Entry 5EOZ (X-ray diffraction, 2.09 A resolution); this record covers chains A and T of the 4 polymer chains in the assembly.

== Chain A ==
Name: DNA polymerase beta
From: Homo sapiens
Notes: EC 2.7.7.7, 4.2.99.-
Reference sequence: P06746 (DPOLB_HUMAN); residue numbers follow UniProt; this construct covers 1-335
Chain sequence (335 residues; row label = number of the first residue in the row):
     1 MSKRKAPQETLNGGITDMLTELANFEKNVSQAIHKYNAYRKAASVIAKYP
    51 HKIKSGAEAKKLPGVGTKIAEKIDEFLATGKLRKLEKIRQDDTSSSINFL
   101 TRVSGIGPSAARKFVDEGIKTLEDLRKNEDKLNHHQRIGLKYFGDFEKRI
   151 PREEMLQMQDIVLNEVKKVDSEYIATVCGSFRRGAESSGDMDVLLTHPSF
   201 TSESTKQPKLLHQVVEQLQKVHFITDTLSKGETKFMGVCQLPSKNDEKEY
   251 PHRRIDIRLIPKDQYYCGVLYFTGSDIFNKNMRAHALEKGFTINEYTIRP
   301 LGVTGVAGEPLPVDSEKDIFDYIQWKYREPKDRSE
Disordered / not traced: 1-9
Swiss-Prot annotation at these positions:
  - region: Arg-183 to Asp-192 (DNA-binding)
  - active site: Lys-72 (Nucleophile)
  - binding site (K(+)): Lys-60, Leu-62, Val-65, Thr-101, Val-103, Ile-106
  - binding site (Na(+)): Lys-60, Leu-62, Val-65, Thr-101, Val-103, Ile-106
  - binding site (dATP): Arg-149, Ser-180, Arg-183, Gly-189, Asp-190
  - binding site (dCTP): Arg-149, Ser-180, Arg-183, Gly-189, Asp-190
  - binding site (dGTP): Arg-149, Ser-180, Arg-183, Gly-189, Asp-190, Asp-192
  - binding site (dTTP): Arg-149, Ser-180, Arg-183, Gly-189, Asp-190
  - binding site (Mg(2+)): Asp-190, Asp-192, Asp-256
  - modified residue: Lys-72 (N6-acetyllysine), Arg-83 (Omega-N-methylarginine), Arg-152 (Omega-N-methylarginine)
  - cross-link (Glycyl lysine isopeptide (Lys-Gly)): Lys-41 (interchain with G-Cter in ubiquitin), Lys-61 (interchain with G-Cter in ubiquitin), Lys-81 (interchain with G-Cter in ubiquitin)
  - natural variant: Leu-22 (L22P: Found in a gastric cancer sample; uncertain significance), Tyr-39 (Y39C: Found in a gastric cancer sample; uncertain significance), Gly-118 (G118V: Decreased DNA-directed DNA polymerase activity), Arg-137 (R137Q: Decreased function in base-excision repair), Arg-149 (R149I: Decreased DNA-directed DNA polymerase activity), Asp-160 (D160N: Found in a gastric cancer sample; uncertain significance), Cys-239 (C239R: Found in a gastric cancer sample; uncertain significance), Lys-289 (K289M: Found in a colon cancer sample; uncertain significance), Asn-294 (N294D: Found in a gastric cancer sample; uncertain significance), Glu-295 (E295K: Found in a gastric cancer sample; uncertain significance)
  - mutagenesis: Phe-25 (F25W: No effect on 5'-dRP lyase activity. Decreased ssDNA binding), His-34 (H34G: Decreased 5'-dRP lyase activity. Decreased ssDNA binding), Lys-35 (K35A: Decreased 5'-dRP lyase activity. Decreased ssDNA binding. Loss of 5'-dRP lyase activity; when associated with A-68 and A-72. Decreased ssDNA binding; when associated with A-68 and A-72 ...), Tyr-39 (Y39F: No effect on 5'-dRP lyase activity; Y39Q: Abolishes DNA polymerase and 5'-dRP lyase activity), Lys-41 (K41R: Abolishes ubiquitination; when associated with R-61 and R-81), Lys-60 (K60A: Decreased 5'-dRP lyase activity. Decreased ssDNA binding), Lys-61 (K61R: Abolishes ubiquitination; when associated with R-41 and R-81), Lys-68 (K68A: No effect on 5'-dRP lyase activity. Decreased ssDNA binding. Loss of 5'-dRP lyase activity; when associated with A-35 and A-72. Decreased ssDNA binding; when associated with A-35 and A-72 ...), Glu-71 (E71Q: No effect on 5'-dRP lyase activity. No effect on structure shown by circular dichroism. No effect on ssDNA binding), Lys-72 (K72A: Severely reduced 5'-dRP lyase activity. Does not affect ssDNA binding. Loss of 5'-dRP lyase activity; when associated with A-35 and A-68. Decreased ssDNA binding ...), Glu-75 (E75A: Slightly decreased 5'-dRP lyase activity. Decreased ssDNA binding. No effect on structure shown by circular dichroism), Lys-81 (K81R: Abolishes ubiquitination; when associated with R-41 and R-61), 5 further mutagenesis entries in UniProt
Metal / ion sites: Na+ site 1: Lys-60, Leu-62, Val-65 (shared with 1 residue of chain D); Na+ site 2: Thr-101, Val-103, Ile-106 (shared with 1 residue of chain P); Mg2+ site 1: Asp-190, Asp-192 (together with 0KX); Mg2+ site 2: Asp-190, Asp-192, Asp-256 (together with 0KX)
Small-molecule neighbours: 0KX (2'-deoxy-5'-O-[(R)-hydroxy{[(R)-hydroxy(phosphonooxy)phosphoryl]amino}phosphoryl]cytidine): Arg-149, Gly-179, Ser-180, Arg-183, Ser-188, Gly-189, Asp-190, Asp-192, Tyr-271, Phe-272, Thr-273, Gly-274, Ser-275, Asp-276, Asn-279
Reported in the primary citation:
  - catalytic residues: Asp-256 (proposed by the authors, not directly observed)

== Chain T ==
Molecule: 16-nt DNA strand
Sequence (16 nucleotides; row label = number of the first residue in the row):
     1 CCGACXTCGCATCAGC
Modified / non-standard residues: GFL (2-amino-9-(2-deoxy-2-fluoro-5-O-phosphono-beta-D-arabinofuranosyl)-1,9-dihydro-6H-purin-6-one) at position 6

== Chain A / chain T interface ==
Pairs across the interface (28; chain A residue first):
  His-34(A) with DC5(T), stacking on the base
  Asn-133(A) with DT12(T), phosphate contact
  Ser-229(A) with DC10(T), phosphate contact; DA11(T), sugar contact
  Lys-230(A) with DC10(T), hydrogen bond to the phosphate; DA11(T), hydrogen bond to the phosphate
  Gly-231(A) with DC10(T), phosphate contact
  Glu-232(A) with DC10(T), hydrogen bond to the phosphate
  Thr-233(A) with DG9(T), hydrogen bond to the phosphate; DC10(T), hydrogen bond to the phosphate
  Lys-234(A) with DG9(T), sugar contact; DC10(T), hydrogen bond to the phosphate
  Arg-258(A) with DG9(T), sugar contact
  Asn-279(A) with GFL_6(T), base contact
  Lys-280(A) with GFL_6(T), base contact
  Arg-283(A) with GFL_6(T), base contact; DT7(T), hydrogen bond to the sugar
  Ala-284(A) with GFL_6(T), sugar contact
  Leu-287(A) with GFL_6(T), phosphate contact; DT7(T), phosphate contact
  Thr-292(A) with DT7(T), hydrogen bond to the phosphate
  Ile-293(A) with DT7(T), sugar contact
  Asn-294(A) with DT7(T), phosphate contact; DC8(T), hydrogen bond to the phosphate
  Glu-295(A) with DC8(T), sugar contact
  Tyr-296(A) with DC8(T), phosphate contact; DG9(T), hydrogen bond to the phosphate
  Arg-299(A) with DC8(T), salt bridge to the phosphate
Other interface residues (no listed pair), chain A (22 interface residues in all): His-134, Tyr-271

== Overview ==
22 residues of chain A and 8 residues of chain T are in contact, with 10 hydrogen bonds, 1 salt bridge and 1
aromatic stacking contact. Polar pairs include Arg-283(A)/DT7(T), Lys-230(A)/DC10(T) and Lys-230(A)/DA11(T).
Bound to chain A: compound 0KX. From the paper: the catalytic residue Asp-256(A).
Here chain A is DNA polymerase beta (Homo sapiens) and chain T is a 16-nt DNA strand. Entry 5EOZ (Mutagenicity
of 7-Benzyl guanine lesion and Replication by Human DNA Polymerase beta) was determined by X-ray diffraction,
deposited together with 4YMN, 4YMO and 4YN4.
